8B70 - chains A and B; structure by electron microscopy, 3.30 A resolution.

Chain A (and B):
Name: Potassium transporter KimA
From: Bacillus subtilis
Notes: chain B of this document is another copy of the same molecule, construct and numbering; everything in this record applies to it too
Reference sequence: P96589 (KIMA_BACSU); residue numbers follow UniProt; this construct covers 1-607
Sequence (607 residues; row label = number of the first residue in the row):
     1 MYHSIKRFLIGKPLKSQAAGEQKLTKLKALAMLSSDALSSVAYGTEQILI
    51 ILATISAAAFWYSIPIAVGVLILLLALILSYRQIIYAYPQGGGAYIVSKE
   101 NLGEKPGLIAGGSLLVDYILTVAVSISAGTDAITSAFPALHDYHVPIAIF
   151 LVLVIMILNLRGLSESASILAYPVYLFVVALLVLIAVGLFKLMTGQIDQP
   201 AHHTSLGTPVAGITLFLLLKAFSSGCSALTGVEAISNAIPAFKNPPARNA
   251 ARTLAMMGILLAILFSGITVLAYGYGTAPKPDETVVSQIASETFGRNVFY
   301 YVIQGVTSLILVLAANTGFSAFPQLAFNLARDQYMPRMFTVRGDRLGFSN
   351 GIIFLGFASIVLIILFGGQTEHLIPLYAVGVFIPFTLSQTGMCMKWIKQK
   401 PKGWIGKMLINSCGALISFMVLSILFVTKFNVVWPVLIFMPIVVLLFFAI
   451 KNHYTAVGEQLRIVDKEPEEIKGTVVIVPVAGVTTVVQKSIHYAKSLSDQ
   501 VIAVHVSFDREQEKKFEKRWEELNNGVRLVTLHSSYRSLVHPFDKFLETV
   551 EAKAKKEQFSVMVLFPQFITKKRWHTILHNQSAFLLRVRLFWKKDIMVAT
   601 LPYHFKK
Not modelled in the structure: 1-21, 164-166, 197-206, 607
Bound ions: K+: Asp36, Tyr43, Thr230, Tyr377
Small-molecule neighbours:
  - 2BA ((2R,3R,3aS,5R,7aR,9R,10R,10aS,12R,14aR)-2,9-bis(6-amino-9H-purin-9-yl)octahydro-2H,7H-difuro[3,2-d:3',2'-j][1,3,7,9,2,8 ]tetraoxadiphosphacyclododecine-3,5,10,12-tetrol 5,12-dioxide), molecule 1: Arg337, Val457, Leu461, Arg462
  - 2BA, molecule 2: Pro479, Val480, Ala481, Thr484, Val486, Val487, Val504, His505, Val506, Phe508, Leu539, Phe543, Phe565, Pro566, Phe568, Leu578, His579, Asn580, Gln581, Ser582, Ala583
UniProt features mapped onto this chain:
  - binding site (K(+)): Asp36, Tyr43, Asp117, Ser125
  - mutagenesis: Asp36 (D36A/N: Abolishes potassium uptake), Tyr43 (Y43N: Abolishes potassium uptake), Asp117 (D117A/N/E: No effect on growth), Thr121 (T121A: Decreases potassium uptake), Ser125 (S125A: Decreases potassium uptake), Glu233 (E233A/Q: Abolishes potassium uptake), Tyr377 (Y377A: Decreases potassium uptake)
From the paper describing this entry:
  - K+ coordination: Asp36, Tyr43, Thr230, Tyr377
  - binding site for 2BA: Arg337, Val457, Leu461, Pro479, Val506, His579, Asn580, Gln581, Ser582
  - binding site for 2BA: Phe565, Phe568 (from molecular simulation)
  - self-association interface (contacts with another copy of this molecule); pairs are residue here / residue on that copy: Trp592-Ile569 (from molecular simulation)
  - self-association interface (contacts with another copy of this molecule): Arg462 to Thr474
  - contacts within the chain: Tyr118-Asn237 (from molecular simulation)
  - mutagenesis - R337A: decreased binding to c-di-AMP
  - mutagenesis - A481W/S582W: abolished binding to c-di-AMP
  - mutagenesis - Y118A, N237A: unchanged binding to c-di-AMP

How chain A and chain B interact:
Residue-residue contacts (111; chain A residue first):
  Phe327(A) - Arg537(B)
  Pro336(A) - Ile577(B)
  Pro336(A) - Leu578(B)  hydrophobic
  Met338(A) - Ile577(B)  hydrophobic
  Met338(A) - Gln581(B)
  Thr340(A) - Arg537(B)  hydrogen bond (backbone-side chain)
  Val341(A) - Arg537(B)
  Val341(A) - Ser582(B)
  Arg342(A) - Arg537(B)
  Gly343(A) - Tyr536(B)
  Gly343(A) - Arg537(B)
  Gly343(A) - Ser538(B)
  Asp344(A) - Ser538(B)  hydrogen bond
  Asp344(A) - Leu539(B)  hydrogen bond (side chain-backbone)
  Asp344(A) - Val540(B)  hydrogen bond (side chain-backbone)
  Asp344(A) - Leu585(B)
  Asp344(A) - Arg589(B)  hydrogen bond (backbone-side chain)
  Arg345(A) - Arg589(B)
  Leu346(A) - Leu585(B)  hydrophobic
  Ile364(A) - Ile364(B)  hydrophobic
  Ile450(A) - Leu578(B)  hydrophobic
  His453(A) - Thr570(B)
  His453(A) - His575(B)  hydrogen bond
  His453(A) - Leu578(B)
  His453(A) - His579(B)  hydrogen bond
  Tyr454(A) - Leu578(B)  hydrogen bond (side chain-backbone)
  Tyr454(A) - His579(B)
  Val457(A) - Phe605(B)  hydrophobic
  Gln460(A) - Phe605(B)
  Leu461(A) - Thr485(B)  hydrogen bond (backbone-side chain)
  Leu461(A) - Val486(B)  hydrophobic
  Leu461(A) - Phe568(B)  hydrophobic
  Leu461(A) - Tyr603(B)
  Arg462(A) - Gly482(B)
  Arg462(A) - Val483(B)  hydrogen bond (side chain-backbone)
  Arg462(A) - Thr484(B)
  Arg462(A) - Arg519(B)
  Ile463(A) - Thr485(B)  hydrogen bond (backbone-side chain)
  Val464(A) - Gln488(B)
  Asp465(A) - Gln488(B)
  Pro468(A) - His492(B)
  Glu469(A) - His492(B)  hydrogen bond (backbone-side chain)
  Ile471(A) - His492(B)
  Ile471(A) - Tyr493(B)  hydrophobic
  Ile471(A) - Ser496(B)
  Gly482(A) - Arg462(B)
  Val483(A) - Arg462(B)  hydrogen bond (backbone-side chain)
  Thr484(A) - Leu461(B)
  Thr484(A) - Arg462(B)
  Thr485(A) - Leu461(B)  hydrogen bond (backbone-backbone)
  Thr485(A) - Ile463(B)  hydrogen bond (side chain-backbone)
  Val486(A) - Leu461(B)  hydrophobic
  Gln488(A) - Val464(B)
  Gln488(A) - Asp465(B)
  Lys489(A) - Asp595(B)  salt bridge
  His492(A) - Pro468(B)
  His492(A) - Glu469(B)  hydrogen bond (side chain-backbone)
  His492(A) - Ile471(B)
  Tyr493(A) - Ile471(B)  hydrophobic
  Tyr493(A) - Met597(B)  hydrophobic
  Ser496(A) - Ile471(B)
  Leu497(A) - Leu497(B)  hydrophobic
  Arg519(A) - Arg462(B)
  Tyr536(A) - Gly343(B)  hydrogen bond (backbone-backbone)
  Arg537(A) - Phe327(B)
  Arg537(A) - Thr340(B)  hydrogen bond (side chain-backbone)
  Arg537(A) - Val341(B)
  Arg537(A) - Arg342(B)
  Arg537(A) - Gly343(B)
  Ser538(A) - Gly343(B)
  Ser538(A) - Asp344(B)  hydrogen bond
  Leu539(A) - Val341(B)  hydrophobic
  Leu539(A) - Asp344(B)  hydrogen bond (backbone-side chain)
  Val540(A) - Asp344(B)  hydrogen bond (backbone-side chain)
  Phe568(A) - Leu461(B)  hydrophobic
  Ile569(A) - Trp592(B)  hydrophobic
  His575(A) - His453(B)
  Ile577(A) - Pro336(B)
  Ile577(A) - Met338(B)  hydrophobic
  Leu578(A) - Pro336(B)  hydrophobic
  Leu578(A) - Ile450(B)  hydrophobic
  Leu578(A) - His453(B)
  Leu578(A) - Tyr454(B)  hydrogen bond (backbone-side chain)
  His579(A) - His453(B)  hydrogen bond
  Gln581(A) - Met338(B)
  Leu585(A) - Leu346(B)  hydrophobic
  Arg589(A) - Asp344(B)  hydrogen bond (side chain-backbone)
  Arg589(A) - Arg345(B)
  Trp592(A) - Ile569(B)  hydrophobic
  Trp592(A) - Thr600(B)
  Trp592(A) - Pro602(B)  hydrophobic
  Trp592(A) - His604(B)  hydrogen bond (backbone-side chain)
  Asp595(A) - Lys489(B)  salt bridge
  Asp595(A) - Pro602(B)
  Asp595(A) - His604(B)  salt bridge
  Ile596(A) - Pro602(B)
  Met597(A) - Tyr493(B)  hydrophobic
  Val598(A) - Ala599(B)
  Val598(A) - Thr600(B)  hydrogen bond (backbone-backbone)
  Ala599(A) - Val598(B)
  Ala599(A) - Ala599(B)  hydrophobic
  Thr600(A) - Trp592(B)
  Thr600(A) - Val598(B)  hydrogen bond (backbone-backbone)
  Pro602(A) - Trp592(B)  hydrophobic
  Pro602(A) - Asp595(B)
  Pro602(A) - Ile596(B)
  Tyr603(A) - Leu461(B)
  His604(A) - Trp592(B)  hydrogen bond (side chain-backbone)
  His604(A) - Lys593(B)
  His604(A) - Asp595(B)  salt bridge
  Phe605(A) - Gln460(B)
Other interface residues (no listed pair), chain A (78 interface residues in all): Arg337, Asn350, Leu446, Ala449, Glu470, Thr474, Ala481, Leu523, Met562, Leu564, Gln567, Thr570, Trp574, Ser582, Arg587, Lys593, Leu601
Other interface residues (no listed pair), chain B (78 interface residues in all): Arg337, Asn350, Leu446, Ala449, Val457, Lys466, Glu470, Thr474, Met562, Leu564, Gln567, Trp574, Arg587, Phe591, Leu601

Summary:
Chain A and chain B each contribute 78 residues to their interface; the contacts include 28 hydrogen bonds and
4 salt bridges. Polar pairs include Lys489(A)-Asp595(B), Asp595(A)-His604(B) and Thr340(A)-Arg537(B). The
paper reports a binding site for 2BA at Arg337(A), Val457(A) and Leu461(A) among others; R337A of chain A
reduces binding to c-di-AMP; 4 substitutions were tested in all.
Chain A and chain B are both Potassium transporter KimA (Bacillus subtilis); the structure, KimA from B.
subtilis with nucleotide second-messenger c-di-AMP bound, was determined by electron microscopy (same
publication as 8B71).
